4F7M - chains A and C of the 3 polymer chains in the assembly; structure by X-ray diffraction, 2.40 A resolution.

[Chain A]
Protein: HLA class I histocompatibility antigen, A-24 alpha chain
Source organism: Homo sapiens
UniProt: P05534 (1A24_HUMAN); residues 1-274 here correspond to UniProt positions 25-298 (UniProt number = residue number + 24)
Amino-acid sequence (275 residues; numbered 0 to 274; the number before each row is that of its first residue; numbering starts at 0):
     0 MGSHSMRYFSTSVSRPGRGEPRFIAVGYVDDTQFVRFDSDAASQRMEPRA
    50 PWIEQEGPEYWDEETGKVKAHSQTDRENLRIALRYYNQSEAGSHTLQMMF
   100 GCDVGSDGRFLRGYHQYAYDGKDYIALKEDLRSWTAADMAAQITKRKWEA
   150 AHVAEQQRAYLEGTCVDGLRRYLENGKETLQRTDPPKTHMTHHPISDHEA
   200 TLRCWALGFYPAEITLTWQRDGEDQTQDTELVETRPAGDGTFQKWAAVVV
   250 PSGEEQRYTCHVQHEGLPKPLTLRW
Not modelled in the structure: 0
Differences from the reference sequence: initiating methionine (0)
Disulfide bonds: Cys101-Cys164, Cys203-Cys259

[Chain C]
Protein: PA polymerase subunit
UniProt: Q9YXL3 (Q9YXL3_9INFA); residues 1-10 here correspond to UniProt positions 649-658 (UniProt number = residue number + 648)
Amino-acid sequence (10 residues; numbered 1 to 10; the number before each row is that of its first residue):
     1 LYASPQLEGF

[Interface between chain A and chain C]
Contacting residue pairs - 38 pairs, chain A then chain C:
  Met5(A) - Leu1(C)
  Tyr7(A) - Leu1(C)  hydrogen bond (side chain-backbone)
  Tyr7(A) - Tyr2(C)  hydrophobic
  Met45(A) - Tyr2(C)  hydrophobic
  Tyr59(A) - Leu1(C)  hydrophobic
  Glu63(A) - Leu1(C)
  Glu63(A) - Tyr2(C)  hydrogen bond (side chain-backbone)
  Lys66(A) - Tyr2(C)  hydrogen bond (side chain-backbone)
  Lys66(A) - Ala3(C)
  Lys66(A) - Ser4(C)
  Val67(A) - Tyr2(C)
  His70(A) - Tyr2(C)
  Thr73(A) - Gln6(C)  hydrogen bond (side chain-backbone)
  Asn77(A) - Gly9(C)
  Asn77(A) - Phe10(C)  hydrogen bond (side chain-backbone)
  Ile80(A) - Phe10(C)
  Tyr84(A) - Phe10(C)  hydrogen bond (side chain-backbone)
  Leu95(A) - Phe10(C)  hydrophobic
  Phe99(A) - Tyr2(C)
  Phe99(A) - Ala3(C)
  Tyr116(A) - Phe10(C)  hydrophobic
  Tyr123(A) - Phe10(C)  hydrophobic
  Thr143(A) - Phe10(C)  hydrogen bond (side chain-backbone)
  Lys146(A) - Phe10(C)  hydrogen bond (side chain-backbone)
  Trp147(A) - Gln6(C)
  Trp147(A) - Glu8(C)  hydrogen bond (side chain-backbone)
  Trp147(A) - Gly9(C)  hydrogen bond (side chain-backbone)
  Trp147(A) - Phe10(C)  hydrophobic
  Ala150(A) - Glu8(C)
  Val152(A) - Gln6(C)
  Gln156(A) - Gln6(C)
  Tyr159(A) - Leu1(C)  hydrogen bond (side chain-backbone)
  Tyr159(A) - Tyr2(C)
  Tyr159(A) - Ala3(C)  hydrophobic
  Thr163(A) - Leu1(C)
  Gly167(A) - Leu1(C)
  Arg170(A) - Leu1(C)
  Tyr171(A) - Leu1(C)  hydrogen bond (side chain-backbone)
Also at the interface, not in a pair above, chain A (33 interface residues in all): Ser9, Phe22, Ala24, Ala69, His114, Gln155
Also at the interface, not in a pair above, chain C (9 interface residues in all): Pro5

[Summary]
33 residues of chain A face 9 of chain C across their interface; the contacts include 12 hydrogen bonds. Among
the polar pairs are Tyr7(A)-Leu1(C), Glu63(A)-Tyr2(C) and Lys66(A)-Tyr2(C).
Here chain A is HLA class I histocompatibility antigen, A-24 alpha chain (Homo sapiens) and chain C is PA
polymerase subunit. Entry 4F7M (Crystal Structure of HLA-A*2402 Complexed with a Newly Identified Peptide from
2009 H1N1 PA (649-658)) was determined by X-ray diffraction, deposited together with 4F7P and 4F7T.
